PDB entry 1DLY | X-ray diffraction, 1.80 A resolution | chain A

Chain A:
Name: Hemoglobin
Organism: Chlamydomonas eugametos
Reference sequence: Q08753 (GLB1_CHLEU); residues -42 to 121 here correspond to UniProt positions 1-164 (UniProt number = residue number + 43)
Chain sequence (164 residues; each row starts with the number of its first residue; numbers below 1 keep their minus sign (Met-42 is residue -42)):
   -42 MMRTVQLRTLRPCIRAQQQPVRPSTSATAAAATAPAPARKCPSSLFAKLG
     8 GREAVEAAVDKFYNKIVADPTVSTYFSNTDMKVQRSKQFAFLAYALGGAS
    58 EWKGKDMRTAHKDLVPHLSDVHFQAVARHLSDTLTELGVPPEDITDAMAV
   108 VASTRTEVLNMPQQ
Unresolved in the structure: -42 to 0
Bound ions: heme Fe: His68 (together with cyanide ion)
Small-molecule neighbours:
  - cyanide ion (CYN): Tyr20, Phe33, Gln41, Gln45
  - heme (HEM): Val29, Tyr32, Phe33, Asn35, Thr36, Gln41, Lys44, Gln45, Phe48, Trp59, Gly61, Lys62, Met64, Ala67, His68, Leu71, Leu75, His79, Phe80, Val83, Val108, Thr111, Val115
Reported in the primary citation:
  - binding site for heme: Trp59, Lys62

Summary:
Ligands of chain A: cyanide ion and heme. From the paper: a binding site for heme at Trp59 and Lys62.
Chain A is Hemoglobin (Chlamydomonas eugametos); the structure, X-ray crystal structure of hemoglobin from the
green unicellular alga chlamydomonas eugametos, was determined by X-ray diffraction (same publication as
1DLW).
